1FOI - chains A and B; structure by X-ray diffraction, 1.93 A resolution.

Chain A (and B):
Name: Nitric-oxide synthase
Source organism: Bos taurus
Notes: EC 1.14.13.39; chain B of this document is another copy of the same molecule, construct and numbering; everything in this record applies to it too
UniProtKB: P29473 (NOS3_BOVIN); residues 39-482 here correspond to UniProt positions 38-481 (UniProt number = residue number - 1)
Amino-acid sequence (444 residues; numbered 39 to 482; the number before each row is that of its first residue):
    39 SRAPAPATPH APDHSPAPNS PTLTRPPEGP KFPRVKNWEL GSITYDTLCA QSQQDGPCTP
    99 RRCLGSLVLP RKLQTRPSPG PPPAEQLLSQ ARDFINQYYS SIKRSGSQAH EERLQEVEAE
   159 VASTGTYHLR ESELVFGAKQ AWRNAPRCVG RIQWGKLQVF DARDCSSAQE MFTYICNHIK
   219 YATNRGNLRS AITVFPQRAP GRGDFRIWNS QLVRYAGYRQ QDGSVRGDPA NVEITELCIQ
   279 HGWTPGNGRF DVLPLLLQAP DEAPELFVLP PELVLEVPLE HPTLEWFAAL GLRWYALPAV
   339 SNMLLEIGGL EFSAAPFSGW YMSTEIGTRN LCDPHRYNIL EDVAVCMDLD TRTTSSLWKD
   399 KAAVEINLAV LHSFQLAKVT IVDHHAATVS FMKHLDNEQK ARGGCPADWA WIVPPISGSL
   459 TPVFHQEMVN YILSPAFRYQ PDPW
Disordered / not traced: 39-66 (chain B: 39-68)
Sequence notes: conflict Arg100 (Cys99 in P29473)
Modified positions: Cys384 (lost one o of the cacodylate group)
Bound ions: Zn2+: Cys96, Cys101 (shared with Cys96(B), Cys101(B) of chain B); heme Fe near Cys186 (its only coordinating residue here)
Ligand contacts:
  - N-(3-(aminomethyl)benzyl)acetamidine (14W): Gln249, Pro336, Val338, Gly357, Trp358, Tyr359, Met360, Glu363
  - heme (HEM): Trp180, Ala183, Arg185, Cys186, Val187, Gly188, Gln191, Leu195, Ser228, Met341, Phe355, Ser356, Gly357, Trp358, Tyr359, Met360, Glu363, Arg367, Val420, Trp449, Phe475, Tyr477

Interface between chain A and chain B:
Residue-residue contacts (129):
  Pro68(A) with Arg109(B), hydrogen bond (backbone-side chain)
  Phe70(A) with Arg109(B), hydrogen bond (backbone-side chain)
  Pro71(A) with Leu102(B), hydrophobic
  Arg72(A) with Leu105(B); Arg109(B)
  Trp76(A) with Val106(B); Leu107(B), hydrophobic; His373(B), hydrogen bond (backbone-side chain)
  Glu77(A) with Pro372(B); His373(B)
  Tyr83(A) with Arg109(B)
  Cys87(A) with Arg99(B)
  Ser90(A) with Arg99(B), hydrogen bond (backbone-side chain)
  Asp93(A) with Pro98(B); Arg99(B)
  Gly94(A) with Pro98(B), hydrogen bond (backbone-backbone)
  Cys96(A) with Cys96(B), hydrophobic; Thr97(B); Pro98(B); Cys101(B), hydrophobic
  Thr97(A) with Cys96(B)
  Pro98(A) with Asp93(B); Gly94(B), hydrogen bond (backbone-backbone); Cys96(B)
  Arg99(A) with Ser90(B), hydrogen bond; Gln91(B); Gln92(B), hydrogen bond (side chain-backbone); Asp93(B), salt bridge; Tyr469(B)
  Arg100(A) with Asn468(B); Tyr469(B)
  Cys101(A) with Cys96(B), hydrophobic; Cys101(B), hydrophobic; Val467(B); Asn468(B), hydrogen bond (backbone-backbone)
  Leu102(A) with Pro71(B), hydrophobic; Val467(B), hydrophobic
  Ser104(A) with Trp447(B); Glu465(B); Met466(B), hydrogen bond (side chain-backbone)
  Leu105(A) with Arg72(B); Glu465(B); Met466(B)
  Val106(A) with Trp76(B); Glu465(B), hydrogen bond (backbone-side chain)
  Leu107(A) with Trp76(B), hydrophobic
  Thr366(A) with Ser457(B)
  Arg367(A) with Ser457(B); Phe462(B); His463(B)
  Asp371(A) with His463(B), salt bridge
  Pro372(A) with Glu77(B); His463(B)
  His373(A) with Trp76(B); Glu77(B); His463(B)
  Leu378(A) with Leu458(B), hydrophobic
  Thr392(A) with Asp421(B), hydrogen bond; His423(B); Ala424(B)
  Ser393(A) with Leu406(B); Leu409(B); Gln413(B); Asp421(B), hydrogen bond (backbone-side chain)
  Ser394(A) with Leu406(B)
  Leu395(A) with Val402(B); Asn405(B); Leu406(B); Leu409(B), hydrophobic; His422(B)
  Lys397(A) with Leu458(B)
  Asp398(A) with His422(B), salt bridge; His423(B), salt bridge; Ser455(B), hydrogen bond; Leu458(B)
  Lys399(A) with Val402(B); Glu403(B); Leu406(B)
  Ala401(A) with Leu458(B), hydrophobic
  Val402(A) with Leu395(B); Lys399(B)
  Glu403(A) with Lys399(B)
  Asn405(A) with Leu395(B)
  Leu406(A) with Ser393(B); Ser394(B); Leu395(B); Lys399(B)
  Leu409(A) with Ser393(B); Leu395(B), hydrophobic
  Gln413(A) with Ser393(B), hydrogen bond
  Asp421(A) with Thr392(B), hydrogen bond; Ser393(B), hydrogen bond (side chain-backbone)
  His422(A) with Leu395(B); Asp398(B), salt bridge
  His423(A) with Thr392(B); Asp398(B), salt bridge
  Ala424(A) with Thr392(B)
  Trp447(A) with Ala448(B), hydrophobic
  Ala448(A) with Trp447(B), hydrophobic
  Pro453(A) with Ser455(B); Gly456(B), hydrogen bond (backbone-backbone); Ser457(B), hydrogen bond (backbone-backbone)
  Ile454(A) with Ser455(B)
  Ser455(A) with Asp398(B), hydrogen bond; Pro453(B); Ser455(B)
  Gly456(A) with Pro453(B), hydrogen bond (backbone-backbone)
  Ser457(A) with Thr366(B); Arg367(B); Pro453(B), hydrogen bond (backbone-backbone)
  Leu458(A) with Leu378(B), hydrophobic; Lys397(B); Asp398(B); Ala401(B), hydrophobic
  Phe462(A) with Arg367(B)
  His463(A) with Asp371(B), salt bridge; Pro372(B); His373(B)
  Glu465(A) with Ser104(B); Leu105(B); Val106(B), hydrogen bond (side chain-backbone)
  Met466(A) with Ser104(B), hydrogen bond (backbone-side chain)
  Val467(A) with Arg100(B); Cys101(B); Leu102(B), hydrophobic
  Asn468(A) with Arg100(B); Cys101(B), hydrogen bond (backbone-backbone)
  Tyr469(A) with Arg99(B); Arg100(B)
Interface residues without a listed pair, chain A (66 interface residues in all): Gly67, Ala88, Gln92, Gly103, Cys370
Interface residues without a listed pair, chain B (62 interface residues in all): Gly103, Cys370, Ile454

In short:
The interface between chain A and chain B involves 66 residues on one side and 62 on the other, with 25
hydrogen bonds and 7 salt bridges. Polar pairs include Arg99(A)-Asp93(B), Asp371(A)-His463(B) and
Asp398(A)-His422(B). Chain A binds heme and N-(3-(aminomethyl)benzyl)acetamidine.
Both chains are Nitric-oxide synthase (Bos taurus). Entry 1FOI (Bovine endothelial nitric oxide synthase heme
domain complexed with 1400w(h4b-free)) was determined by X-ray diffraction (same publication as 1FOL, 1FOO and
1FOP).
